4NAH - chains A and B of the 6 polymer chains in the assembly; structure by X-ray diffraction, 2.38 A resolution.

[Chain A (and B)]
Name: Phosphopantetheine adenylyltransferase
Organism: Staphylococcus aureus
Notes: EC 2.7.7.3; chain B of this document is another copy of the same molecule, construct and numbering; everything in this record applies to it too
UniProt: P63820 (COAD_STAAW); numbering as in UniProt (aligned over 1-160)
Chain sequence (160 residues; each row starts with the number of its first residue):
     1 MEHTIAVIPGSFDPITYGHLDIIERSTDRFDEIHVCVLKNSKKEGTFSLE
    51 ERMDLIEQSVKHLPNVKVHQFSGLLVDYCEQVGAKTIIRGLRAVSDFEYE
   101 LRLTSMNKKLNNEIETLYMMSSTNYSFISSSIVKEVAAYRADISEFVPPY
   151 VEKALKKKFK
Unresolved in the structure: 1 (chain B: fully traced)
Curated features (UniProtKB/Swiss-Prot):
  - binding site (ATP): S11, F12, H19, G90 to R92, E100, S121, Y125 to S131
  - binding site (substrate): S11, K43, L75, R89
Residues lining bound ligands:
  - 2VJ (2-[(2-{(1S,2S)-2-[(3,4-dichlorobenzyl)carbamoyl]cyclohexyl}-6-ethylpyrimidin-4-yl)sulfanyl]-1H-imidazole-5-carboxylic acid), molecule 1: P9, G10, S11, C36, V37, L38, F71, G73, L74, L75, I87, R89, Y99, E100, L103, M106, N107, L110
  - 2VJ, molecule 2: I132, E135, V136, Y139
  - ATP-gamma-S (AGS; phosphothiophosphoric acid-adenylate ester): P9, G10, S11, F12, G18, H19, I22, R89, G90, L91, R92, D96, E100, S121, Y125, I128, S129, S130, S131

[Interface between chain A and chain B]
Residue-residue contacts - 17 pairs, chain A then chain B:
  L38(A) with Y139(B)
  S72(A) with Y139(B)
  G73(A) with Y139(B)
  L74(A) with Y139(B), hydrophobic
  E98(A) with A93(B); V94(B), hydrogen bond (side chain-backbone); S95(B), hydrogen bond (side chain-backbone)
  R102(A) with R92(B); F127(B); S129(B); I132(B)
  L103(A) with I132(B), hydrophobic
  S105(A) with F127(B)
  M106(A) with V136(B), hydrophobic; F146(B), hydrophobic
  K109(A) with F127(B); E145(B), salt bridge
Other interface residues (no listed pair), chain A (11 interface residues in all): L110
Other interface residues (no listed pair), chain B (13 interface residues in all): S126, A141

[In short]
Chain A and chain B form an interface of 11 and 13 residues respectively; the contacts include 2 hydrogen
bonds and 1 salt bridge. Polar contacts include K109(A)-E145(B), E98(A)-V94(B) and E98(A)-S95(B). Ligands of
chain A: ATP-gamma-S and compound 2VJ.
Chain A and chain B are both Phosphopantetheine adenylyltransferase (Staphylococcus aureus); the structure,
Inhibitors of 4-Phosphopanthetheine Adenylyltransferase (PPAT), was determined by X-ray diffraction together
with 4NAT and 4NAU from the same study.
